2UXB - chains A and J of the 23 polymer chains in the assembly; structure by X-ray diffraction, 3.10 A resolution.

Chain A:
Molecule: 16S ribosomal RNA
From: Thermus thermophilus
Sequence (1522 nucleotides; row label = number of the first residue in the row; note: 44 numbers in that range are skipped by the numbering (no residue carries them; nothing is unmodelled there); a row labelled like 189A-189L holds insertion residues (189A, then the next letters in order); numbering starts at 0):
     0 UUUGUUGGAG AGUUUGAUCC UGGCUCAGGG UGAACGCUGG CGGCGUGCCU AAGACAUGCA
    60 AGUCGUGCGG GCCG
    76 CGGGGUUUU
    88 ACUCCG
    96 UGGUCAGCGG CGGACGGGUG AGUAACGCGU GGGU
  129A G
   130 ACCUACCCGG AAGAGGGGGA CAACCCGGGG AAACUCGGGC UAAUCCCCCA UGUGGACCCG
189A-189L CCCCUUGGGGUG
   190 UGUCCAAAGG GCUUU
   216 GCCCGCUUCC GGAUGGGCCC GCGUCCCAUC AGCUAGUUGG UGGGGUAAUG GCCCACCAAG
   276 GCGACGACGG GUAGCCGGUC UGAGAGGAUG GCCGGCCACA GGGGCACUGA GACACGGGCC
   336 CCACUCCUAC GGGAGGCAGC AGUUAGGAAU CUUCCGCAAU GGGCGCAAGC CUGACGGAGC
   396 GACGCCGCUU GGAGGAAGAA GCCCUUCGGG GUGUAAACUC CUGA
   441 ACCCGGGACG AAACCCCC
   460 GA
   470 CGAGGGGA
   479 CUGACGGUAC CGGGGUAA
   498 UAGCGCCGGC CAACUCCGUG CCAGCAGCCG CGGUAAUACG GAGGGCGCGA GCGUUACCCG
   558 GAUUCACUGG GCGUAAAGGG CGUGUAGGCG GCCUGGGGCG UCCCAUGUGA AAGACCACGG
   618 CUCAACCGUG GGGGAGCGUG GGAUACGCUC AGGCUAGACG GUGGGAGAGG GUGGUGGAAU
   678 UCCCGGAGUA GCGGUGAAAU GCGCAGAUAC CGGGAGGAAC GCCGAUGGCG AAGGCAGCCA
   738 CCUGGUCCAC CCGUGACGCU GAGGCGCGAA AGCGUGGGGA GCAAACCGGA UUAGAUACCC
   798 GGGUAGUCCA CGCCCUAAAC GAUGCGCGCU AGGUCUCUGG GUCU
   848 CCUGGGGGCC GAAGCUAACG CGUUAAGCGC GCCGCCUGGG GAGUACGGCC GCAAGGCUGA
   908 AACUCAAAGG AAUUGACGGG GGCCCGCACA AGCGGUGGAG CAUGUGGUUU AAUUCGAAGC
   968 AACGCGAAGA ACCUUACCAG GCCUUGACAU GCUA
 1001A G
  1002 GGAACCCGGG UGAAAGCCUG GGGUGCCCC
1030A-1030D GCGA
  1031 GGGGAGCCCU AGCACAGGUG CUGCAUGGCC GUCGUCAGCU CGUGCCGUGA GGUGUUGGGU
  1091 UAAGUCCCGC AACGAGCGCA ACCCCCGCCG UUAGUUGCCA GCGGUUCGGC CGGGCACUCU
  1151 AACGGGACUG CCCGCG
  1168 AAAGCGGGAG GAAGGAGGGG ACGACGUCUG GUCAGCAUGG CCCUUACGGC CUGGGCGACA
  1228 CACGUGCUAC AAUGCCCACU ACAAAGCGAU GCCACCCGGC AACGGGGAGC UAAUCGCAAA
  1288 AAGGUGGGCC CAGUUCGGAU UGGGGUCUGC AACCCGACCC CAUGAAGCCG GAAUCGCUAG
  1348 UAAUCGCGGA UCAGCC
 1363A A
  1364 UGCCGCGGUG AAUACGUUCC CGGGCCUUGU ACACACCGCC CGUCACGCCA UGGGAGCGGG
  1424 CUCUACCCGA AGUCGCCGG
1442A-1442B GA
  1443 GCCUA
  1452 C
  1456 GGGCAGGCGC CGAGGGUAGG GCCCGUGACU GGGGCGAAGU CGUAACAAGG UAGCUGUACC
  1516 GGAAGGUGCG GCUGGAUCAC CUCCUUUCU
Disordered / not traced: 0-4, 1535-1538
Metal / ion sites: Mg2+ site 1 near U17 (its only coordinating residue here); Mg2+ site 2 near G21 (its only coordinating residue here); Mg2+ site 3: U62 (shared with 1 residue of chain T); Mg2+ site 4 near G126 (its only coordinating residue here); Mg2+ site 5 near A172 (its only coordinating residue here); Mg2+ site 6: G238, U239; Mg2+ site 7: G266 (shared with 1 residue of chain Q); Mg2+ site 8: C280 (shared with 1 residue of chain Q); K+ site 1: G293, U304; Mg2+ site 9 near A315 (its only coordinating residue here); Mg2+ site 10 near G317 (its only coordinating residue here); Mg2+ site 11 near C328 (its only coordinating residue here); 44 more Mg2+ sites not listed; 2 more K+ sites not listed
Small-molecule neighbours: paromomycin (PAR): C1404, G1405, U1406, C1407, A1408, C1409, G1489, C1490, G1491, A1492, A1493, G1494, U1495

Chain J:
Name: Ribosomal protein S10
From: Thermus thermophilus
UniProt: Q5SHN7 (RS10_THET8); residues 2-105 here correspond to UniProt positions 1-104 (UniProt number = residue number - 1)
Chain sequence (105 residues; each row starts with the number of its first residue):
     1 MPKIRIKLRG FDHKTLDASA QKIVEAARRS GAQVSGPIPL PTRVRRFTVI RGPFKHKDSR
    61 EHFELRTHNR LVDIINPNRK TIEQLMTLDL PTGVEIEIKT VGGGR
Disordered / not traced: 1-2, 102-105

Interface between chain A and chain J:
Residue-residue contacts - 70 pairs, chain A then chain J:
  G963(A) / Phe-54(J)  sugar contact
  A964(A) / Phe-54(J)  sugar contact
  A964(A) / Lys-55(J)  hydrogen bond to the sugar
  A969(A) / Lys-55(J)  salt bridge to the phosphate
  C972(A) / Lys-55(J)  sugar contact
  C972(A) / Lys-57(J)  phosphate contact
  G973(A) / Pro-53(J)  sugar contact
  G973(A) / Phe-54(J)  base contact
  G973(A) / Lys-55(J)  hydrogen bond to the sugar
  G973(A) / Lys-57(J)  salt bridge to the phosphate
  A975(A) / Thr-48(J)  base contact
  A975(A) / Arg-60(J)  base contact
  G1058(A) / Pro-53(J)  base contact
  C1059(A) / Arg-51(J)  hydrogen bond to the sugar
  C1059(A) / Gly-52(J)  sugar contact
  C1059(A) / Pro-53(J)  base contact
  C1060(A) / Arg-51(J)  sugar contact
  C1060(A) / Gly-52(J)  sugar contact
  C1060(A) / His-56(J)  sugar contact
  G1061(A) / His-56(J)  hydrogen bond to the sugar
  G1061(A) / Ser-59(J)  phosphate contact
  A1123(A) / Ser-35(J)  hydrogen bond to the sugar
  A1123(A) / Gly-36(J)  sugar contact
  A1123(A) / Pro-37(J)  sugar contact
  A1123(A) / Ile-38(J)  hydrogen bond to the sugar
  A1123(A) / Pro-39(J)  base contact
  G1124(A) / Ser-35(J)  sugar contact
  G1124(A) / Ile-38(J)  phosphate contact
  U1125(A) / Arg-5(J)  hydrogen bond to the base
  U1125(A) / Ser-35(J)  hydrogen bond to the phosphate
  U1125(A) / Asp-73(J)  base contact
  U1150(A) / Pro-39(J)  hydrogen bond to the sugar
  U1150(A) / Leu-40(J)  sugar contact
  U1150(A) / Pro-41(J)  sugar contact
  A1151(A) / Pro-39(J)  base contact
  A1151(A) / Leu-40(J)  sugar contact
  A1151(A) / Pro-41(J)  sugar contact
  A1151(A) / Thr-42(J)  hydrogen bond to the phosphate
  A1151(A) / Arg-70(J)  base contact
  A1152(A) / His-13(J)  hydrogen bond to the phosphate
  A1152(A) / Asp-17(J)  sugar contact
  A1152(A) / His-68(J)  salt bridge to the phosphate
  A1152(A) / Arg-70(J)  hydrogen bond to the sugar
  C1153(A) / His-13(J)  salt bridge to the phosphate
  A1188(A) / Arg-51(J)  phosphate contact
  C1189(A) / Arg-51(J)  salt bridge to the phosphate
  C1189(A) / Glu-61(J)  phosphate contact
  G1197(A) / His-56(J)  hydrogen bond to the base
  G1202(A) / Pro-53(J)  base contact
  G1202(A) / Phe-54(J)  phosphate contact
  G1253(A) / Val-44(J)  phosphate contact
  C1254(A) / Arg-43(J)  base contact
  C1254(A) / Val-44(J)  phosphate contact
  C1254(A) / Arg-45(J)  salt bridge to the phosphate
  G1255(A) / Arg-43(J)  base contact
  U1278(A) / Arg-5(J)  base contact
  U1278(A) / Glu-97(J)  base contact
  U1278(A) / Lys-99(J)  base contact
  A1279(A) / Lys-7(J)  sugar contact
  A1279(A) / Arg-9(J)  salt bridge to the phosphate
  A1279(A) / Arg-43(J)  base contact
  A1280(A) / Lys-7(J)  salt bridge to the phosphate
  A1280(A) / Arg-9(J)  salt bridge to the phosphate
  A1280(A) / Leu-40(J)  sugar contact
  A1280(A) / Pro-41(J)  sugar contact
  C1366(A) / Arg-60(J)  hydrogen bond to the sugar
  C1367(A) / Thr-48(J)  sugar contact
  C1367(A) / Arg-60(J)  salt bridge to the phosphate
  C1367(A) / His-62(J)  sugar contact
  G1368(A) / His-62(J)  salt bridge to the phosphate
Interface residues without a listed pair, chain A (35 interface residues in all): A965, U1122, G1198, U1199, U1281
Interface residues without a listed pair, chain J (36 interface residues in all): Lys-14, Val-34, Arg-46

Overview:
Chain A and chain J form an interface of 35 and 36 residues respectively, with 14 hydrogen bonds and 11 salt
bridges. Among the polar pairs are U1125(A)/Arg-5(J), G1197(A)/His-56(J) and A964(A)/Lys-55(J). Ligands of
chain A: paromomycin. G238(A) and U239(A) form the Mg2+ site 6.
Here chain A is 16S ribosomal RNA and chain J is Ribosomal protein S10, both from Thermus thermophilus. Entry
2UXB (Crystal structure of an extended tRNA anticodon stem loop in complex with its cognate mRNA GGGU ...) was
determined by X-ray diffraction, deposited together with 2UXD and 2UXC.
